PDB entry 2HUE | X-ray diffraction, 1.70 A resolution | chains B and C of the 3 polymer chains in the assembly

# Chain B
Molecule: Histone H3
Organism: Xenopus laevis
UniProtKB: Q92133 (Q92133_XENLA); residues 61-135 here correspond to UniProt positions 62-136 (UniProt number = residue number + 1)
Sequence (77 residues; row label = number of the first residue in the row):
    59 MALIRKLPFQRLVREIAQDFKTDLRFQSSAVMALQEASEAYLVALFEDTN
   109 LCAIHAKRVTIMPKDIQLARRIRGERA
Not modelled in the structure: 59, 135
Construct notes: initiating methionine (59); cloning artifact (60); engineered mutation Ala102 (Gly103 in Q92133)
Reported in the primary citation:
  - conformationally variable residues: Pro121 to Arg134
  - mutagenesis - K115A: decreased growth in response to HU
  - mutagenesis - K115A, K122A, K122Q: decreased growth in response to Zeocin

# Chain C
Molecule: Histone H4
Organism: Xenopus laevis
UniProtKB: P62799 (H4_XENLA); numbering as in UniProt (aligned over 20-102)
Sequence (84 residues; numbered 19 to 102; the number before each row is that of its first residue):
    19 MKVLRDNIQGITKPAIRRLARRGGVKRISGLIYEETRGVLKVFLENVIRD
    69 AVTYTEHAKRKTVTAMDVVYALKRQGRTLYGFGG
Not modelled in the structure: 19, 102
Construct notes: initiating methionine (19)
Reported in the primary citation:
  - conformationally variable residues: Arg92 to Gly102
  - mutagenesis - F100A: unchanged growth
  - mutagenesis - Y72G, Y88G: decreased growth

# Interface between chain B and chain C
Contacting residue pairs - 86 pairs, chain B then chain C:
  Leu61(B) - Ala33(C)
  Leu61(B) - Arg36(C)  hydrogen bond (backbone-side chain)
  Leu61(B) - Arg40(C)
  Ile62(B) - Gly28(C)
  Ile62(B) - Ile29(C)  hydrophobic
  Arg63(B) - Thr30(C)
  Pro66(B) - Gln27(C)
  Pro66(B) - Gly28(C)
  Phe67(B) - Gly28(C)
  Leu70(B) - Ile26(C)
  Leu70(B) - Gly28(C)
  Leu70(B) - Leu62(C)  hydrophobic
  Val71(B) - Ile66(C)  hydrophobic
  Glu73(B) - Arg23(C)  salt bridge
  Glu73(B) - Ile26(C)
  Ile74(B) - Leu62(C)  hydrophobic
  Ile74(B) - Glu63(C)
  Ile74(B) - Ile66(C)  hydrophobic
  Ala75(B) - Ile66(C)  hydrophobic
  Gln76(B) - Arg23(C)
  Asp77(B) - Arg23(C)  salt bridge
  Phe78(B) - Glu63(C)
  Phe78(B) - Ile66(C)  hydrophobic
  Phe78(B) - Arg67(C)
  Lys79(B) - Glu74(C)
  Asp81(B) - Lys79(C)  salt bridge
  Leu82(B) - Val70(C)  hydrophobic
  Leu82(B) - Lys79(C)
  Arg83(B) - Lys79(C)  hydrogen bond (backbone-backbone)
  Arg83(B) - Thr80(C)
  Arg83(B) - Val81(C)  hydrogen bond (backbone-backbone)
  Phe84(B) - Val81(C)
  Gln85(B) - Thr80(C)
  Gln85(B) - Val81(C)  hydrogen bond (backbone-backbone)
  Gln85(B) - Thr82(C)
  Ala88(B) - Val81(C)
  Ala88(B) - Thr82(C)
  Ala88(B) - Ala83(C)
  Ala91(B) - Val86(C)  hydrophobic
  Leu92(B) - Val65(C)  hydrophobic
  Leu92(B) - Val86(C)  hydrophobic
  Ala95(B) - Leu90(C)  hydrophobic
  Ser96(B) - Leu58(C)
  Ser96(B) - Phe61(C)
  Ser96(B) - Leu62(C)
  Glu97(B) - Leu37(C)
  Tyr99(B) - Val57(C)
  Tyr99(B) - Phe61(C)  hydrophobic
  Tyr99(B) - Gln93(C)
  Leu100(B) - Ile29(C)  hydrophobic
  Leu100(B) - Leu37(C)  hydrophobic
  Val101(B) - Leu37(C)  hydrophobic
  Val101(B) - Arg40(C)
  Val101(B) - Gly41(C)
  Leu103(B) - Val57(C)  hydrophobic
  Phe104(B) - Leu37(C)
  Phe104(B) - Ala38(C)  hydrophobic
  Phe104(B) - Gly41(C)
  Phe104(B) - Val43(C)
  Phe104(B) - Thr54(C)
  Glu105(B) - Gly41(C)
  Asn108(B) - Gly42(C)  hydrogen bond (side chain-backbone)
  Asn108(B) - Val43(C)
  Val117(B) - Arg45(C)
  Thr118(B) - Arg45(C)  hydrogen bond
  Thr118(B) - Ile46(C)
  Thr118(B) - Ser47(C)
  Ile119(B) - Val43(C)  hydrophobic
  Ile119(B) - Arg45(C)  hydrogen bond (backbone-backbone)
  Ile119(B) - Ile46(C)  hydrophobic
  Ile119(B) - Ser47(C)  hydrogen bond (backbone-backbone)
  Ile119(B) - Ile50(C)
  Met120(B) - Ser47(C)
  Met120(B) - Ile50(C)
  Pro121(B) - Leu49(C)  hydrophobic
  Pro121(B) - Ile50(C)
  Pro121(B) - Glu53(C)
  Ile124(B) - Ile50(C)  hydrophobic
  Ile124(B) - Glu53(C)
  Ile124(B) - Thr54(C)
  Ile124(B) - Val57(C)  hydrophobic
  Gln125(B) - Glu53(C)  hydrogen bond
  Gln125(B) - Val57(C)
  Arg128(B) - Val57(C)
  Arg128(B) - Val60(C)
  Arg131(B) - Thr96(C)  hydrogen bond (backbone-side chain)
Also at the interface, not in a pair above, chain B (43 interface residues in all): Arg69, Ser87
Also at the interface, not in a pair above, chain C (45 interface residues in all): Ile34, Lys44, Lys59, Thr73

# In short
Chain B and chain C form an interface of 43 and 45 residues respectively, with 10 hydrogen bonds and 3 salt
bridges. Polar pairs include Glu73(B)-Arg23(C), Asp77(B)-Arg23(C) and Asp81(B)-Lys79(C). The paper reports
that K115A, K122A and K122Q of chain B reduce growth in response to Zeocin; conformational variability at
Pro121(B) and Arg92(C); 6 substitutions were tested in all.
Here chain B is Histone H3 and chain C is Histone H4, both from Xenopus laevis. Entry 2HUE (Structure of the
H3-H4 chaperone Asf1 bound to histones H3 and H4) was determined by X-ray diffraction.
